Entry 7LL2 (electron microscopy, 3.73 A resolution); this record covers chains I and J of the 12 polymer chains in the assembly.

[Chain I]
Molecule: VRC33.01 Fab Heavy chain
Organism: Homo sapiens
Notes: antibody fragment or engineered binder
Amino-acid sequence (225 residues; each row starts with the number of its first residue; a row labelled like 82A-82C holds insertion residues (82A, then the next letters in order)):
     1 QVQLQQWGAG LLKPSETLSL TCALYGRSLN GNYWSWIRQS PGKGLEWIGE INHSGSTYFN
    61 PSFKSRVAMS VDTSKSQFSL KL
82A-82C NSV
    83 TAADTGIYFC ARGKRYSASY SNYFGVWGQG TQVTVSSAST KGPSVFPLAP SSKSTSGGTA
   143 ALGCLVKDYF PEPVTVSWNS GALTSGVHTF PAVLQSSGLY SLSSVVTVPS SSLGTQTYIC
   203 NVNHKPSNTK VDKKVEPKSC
Disordered / not traced: 135-137, 221-222
Disulfide bonds: Cys22-Cys92, Cys146-Cys202

[Chain J]
Molecule: VRC33.01 Fab Light chain
Organism: Homo sapiens
Notes: antibody fragment or engineered binder
Amino-acid sequence (217 residues; row label = number of the first residue in the row; note: 1 number in that range is skipped by the numbering (no residue carries it; nothing is unmodelled there); a row labelled like 66A-66D holds insertion residues (66A, then the next letters in order)):
     1 DIQMTQSPST LSASVGDRVD ITCRASQSIS RWLAWYQQKP GKAPKVLIYE ASLLANGVPS
    61 RFSGHF
66A-66D NGRE
    67 SATDFTLTIS SLQPDDVATY YCQHYMAD
    96 PRFGQGTKLE IKRTVAAPSV FIFPPSDEQL KSGTASVVCL LNNFYPREAK VQWKVDNALQ
   156 SGNSQESVTE QDSKDSTYSL SSTLTLSKAD YEKHKVYACE VTHQGLSSPV TKSFNRGEC
Disulfide bonds: Cys23-Cys88, Cys134-Cys194

[How chain I and chain J interact]
Pairs across the interface - 73 pairs, chain I then chain J:
  Ile37(I) with Phe98(J), hydrophobic
  Gln39(I) with Gln38(J), hydrogen bond; Tyr87(J), hydrogen bond
  Leu45(I) with Pro44(J), hydrophobic; Phe98(J), hydrophobic
  Trp47(I) with Asp94(J); Pro96(J)
  Tyr58(I) with Asp94(J), hydrogen bond
  Asn60(I) with Arg97(J), hydrogen bond
  Pro61(I) with Asp94(J)
  Phe91(I) with Ala43(J), hydrophobic
  Tyr102(I) with Trp32(J); Tyr91(J); Met92(J)
  Ser103(I) with Tyr91(J)
  Asn104(I) with Gln89(J), hydrogen bond (backbone-side chain); Tyr91(J); Pro96(J)
  Tyr105(I) with Ala34(J), hydrophobic; Tyr36(J); Tyr49(J); Tyr91(J), hydrophobic
  Phe106(I) with Tyr36(J), hydrogen bond (backbone-side chain); Pro96(J), hydrophobic
  Trp109(I) with Tyr36(J), hydrophobic; Ala43(J), hydrophobic; Pro44(J)
  Gly110(I) with Ala43(J)
  Phe128(I) with Ser121(J); Glu123(J); Gln124(J); Ser127(J)
  Pro129(I) with Ser121(J), hydrogen bond (backbone-side chain)
  Leu130(I) with Phe118(J), hydrophobic
  Ala131(I) with Phe118(J); Pro119(J)
  Pro132(I) with Pro119(J)
  Ser133(I) with Ile117(J), hydrogen bond (side chain-backbone); Pro119(J)
  Ser138(I) with Val115(J), hydrogen bond (side chain-backbone); Phe116(J); Lys207(J)
  Thr141(I) with Phe116(J)
  Ala142(I) with Phe116(J), hydrophobic
  Ala143(I) with Phe116(J); Phe118(J)
  Leu144(I) with Phe118(J), hydrophobic
  Gly145(I) with Phe118(J)
  His170(I) with Asn137(J); Asn138(J), hydrogen bond; Thr164(J); Ser174(J), hydrogen bond
  Phe172(I) with Leu135(J), hydrophobic; Ser162(J); Thr164(J); Ser174(J); Leu175(J); Ser176(J)
  Pro173(I) with Ser162(J), hydrogen bond (backbone-side chain); Val163(J)
  Val175(I) with Gln160(J)
  Leu176(I) with Gln160(J), hydrogen bond (backbone-side chain)
  Gln177(I) with Gln160(J)
  Val187(I) with Phe118(J), hydrophobic; Leu135(J), hydrophobic
  Thr189(I) with Phe116(J); Asn137(J)
  Lys215(I) with Glu123(J), salt bridge
  Glu218(I) with Ser121(J); Asp122(J)
  Lys220(I) with Pro120(J), hydrogen bond (side chain-backbone); Asp122(J), salt bridge; Cys214(J)
Other interface residues (no listed pair), chain I (42 interface residues in all): Gly107, Val127, Leu147, Ser178
Other interface residues (no listed pair), chain J (43 interface residues in all): Lys42, Val46, Val133, Glu161, Asp167

[Overview]
Chain I and chain J form an interface of 42 and 43 residues respectively, with 14 hydrogen bonds and 2 salt
bridges. Among the polar pairs are Lys215(I)-Glu123(J), Lys220(I)-Asp122(J) and Gln39(I)-Gln38(J).
Chain I is VRC33.01 Fab Heavy chain and chain J is VRC33.01 Fab Light chain, both from Homo sapiens; the
structure, Cryo-EM structure of BG505 DS-SOSIP in complex with Glycan276-Dependent Broadly Neutralizing
Antibody VRC33.01 Fab, was determined by electron microscopy (same publication as 7LG6 and 7LL1).
